4X65 - chains A and D of the 23 polymer chains in the assembly; structure by X-ray diffraction, 3.35 A resolution.

Chain A:
Molecule: 16S rRNA
From: Thermus thermophilus HB8
Sequence (1522 nucleotides; numbered 0 to 1544 plus 19 insertion-coded residues; 42 numbers in that range are skipped by the numbering (no residue carries them; nothing is unmodelled there); the number before each row is that of its first residue; a row labelled like 190A-190L holds insertion residues (190A, then the next letters in order); numbering starts at 0):
     0 UUUGUUGGAG AGUUUGAUCC UGGCUCAGGG UGAACGCUGG CGGCGUGCCU AAGACAUGCA
    60 AGUCGUGCGG G
    73 CCGCGGGGUU UU
    88 ACUCCG
    95 UGGUC
   101 AGCGGCGGAC GGGUGAGUAA CGCGUGGGU
  129A G
   130 ACCUACCCGG AAGAGGGGGA CAACCCGGGG AAACUCGGGC UAAUCCCCCA UGUGGACCCG
   190 C
190A-190L CCCUUGGGGUGU
   191 GUCCAAAGGG CUUU
   216 GCCCGCUUCC GGAUGGGCCC GCGUCCCAUC AGCUAGUUGG UGGGGUAAUG GCCCACCAAG
   276 GCGACGACGG GUAGCCGGUC UGAGAGGAUG GCCGGCCACA GGGGCACUGA GACACGGGCC
   336 CCACUCCUAC GGGAGGCAGC AGUUAGGAAU CUUCCGCAAU GGGCGCAAGC CUGACGGAGC
   396 GACGCCGCUU GGAGGAAGAA GCCCUUCGGG GUGUAAACUC CUGAA
   442 CCCGGGACGA AACCCCCGAC GA
   474 GGGGACUGAC GGUACCGGG
   494 GUAAUAGCGC CGGCCAACUC CGUGCCAGCA GCCGCGGUAA UACGGAGGGC GCGAGCGUUA
   554 CCCGGAUUCA CUGGGCGUAA AGGGCGUGUA GGCGGCCUGG GGCGUCCCAU GUGAAAGACC
   614 ACGGCUCAAC CGUGGGGGAG CGUGGGAUAC GCUCAGGCUA GACGGUGGGA GAGGGUGGUG
   674 GAAUUCCCGG AGUAGCGGUG AAAUGCGCAG AUACCGGGAG GAACGCCGAU GGCGAAGGCA
   734 GCCACCUGGU CCACCCGUGA CGCUGAGGCG CGAAAGCGUG GGGAGCAAAC CGGAUUAGAU
   794 ACCCGGGUAG UCCACGCCCU AAACGAUGCG CGCUAGGUCU CUGGGUCU
   848 CCUGGGGGCC GAAGCUAACG CGUUAAGCGC GCCGCCUGGG GAGUACGGCC GCAAGGCUGA
   908 AACUCAAAGG AAUUGACGGG GGCCCGCACA AGCGGUGGAG CAUGUGGUUU AAUUCGAAGX
   968 AACGCGAAGA ACCUUACCAG GCCUUGACAU GCUAGG
 1003A G
  1004 AACCCGGGUG AAAGCCUGGG GUGCCCC
1030A-1030D GCGA
  1031 GGGGAGCCCU AGCACAGGUG CUGCAUGGCC GUCGUCAGCU CGUGCCGUGA GGUGUUGGGU
  1091 UAAGUCCCGC AACGAGCGCA ACCCCCGCCG UUAGUUGCCA GCGGUUCGGC CGGGCACUCU
  1151 AACGGGACUG CCCGCGAAA
  1171 GCGGGAGGAA GGAGGGGACG ACGUCUGGUC AGCAUGGCCC UUACGGCCUG GGCGACACAC
  1231 GUGCUACAAU GCCCACUACA AAGCGAUGCC ACCCGGCAAC GGGGAGCUAA UCGCAAAAAG
  1291 GUGGGCCCAG UUCGGAUUGG GGUCUGCAAC CCGACCCCAU GAAGCCGGAA UCGCUAGUAA
  1351 UCGCGGAUCA G
 1361A C
  1362 CAUGCCGCGG UGAAUACGUU CCCGGGCCUU GUACACACXG CCXGUXACGC CAUGGGAGCG
  1422 GGCUCUACCC GAAGUCGCCG GG
  1446 AGCCUACGGG
  1459 CAGGCGCCGA GGGUAGGGCC CGUGACUGGG GCGAAGUCGU AACAAGGUAG CUGUACCGGA
  1519 AGGUGCGGCU GGAUCCACUC CUUUCU
Unresolved in the structure: 0-4, 1534-1538
Modified residues: PSU (pseudouridine-5'-monophosphate) at position 516, 7MG (7N-methyl-8-hydroguanosine-5'-monophosphate) at position 527, M2G (N2-dimethylguanosine-5'-monophosphate) at position 966, 5MC (5-methylcytidine-5'-monophosphate) at position 967, 2MG (2N-methylguanosine-5'-monophosphate) at position 1207, 5MC (5-methylcytidine-5'-monophosphate) at position 1400, 4OC (4n,o2'-methylcytidine-5'-monophosphate) at position 1402, 5MC (5-methylcytidine-5'-monophosphate) at position 1404, 5MC (5-methylcytidine-5'-monophosphate) at position 1407, UR3 (3-methyluridine-5'-monophoshate) at position 1498, MA6 (6N-dimethyladenosine-5'-monophoshate) at position 1518, MA6 (6N-dimethyladenosine-5'-monophoshate) at position 1519, PSU (pseudouridine-5'-monophosphate) at position 1540, PSU (pseudouridine-5'-monophosphate) at position 1541
Construct notes: conflict C1534 (A132811 in 55771382), A1535 (C132812 in 55771382)
Bound ions: Mg2+ site 1: G6 (shared with Ser83(D) of chain D); Mg2+ site 2 near U12 (its only coordinating residue here); K+ site 1 near U14 (its only coordinating residue here); Mg2+ site 3 near G21 (its only coordinating residue here); Mg2+ site 4: G46, G394; Mg2+ site 5 near C48 (its only coordinating residue here); Mg2+ site 6 near A53 (its only coordinating residue here); Mg2+ site 7: G61, U62; Mg2+ site 8: G70, U98; Mg2+ site 9: U83, C1543; Mg2+ site 10 near G107 (its only coordinating residue here); Mg2+ site 11 near A109 (its only coordinating residue here); 101 more Mg2+ sites not listed; 20 more K+ sites not listed
Ligand contacts:
  - paromomycin (PAR), molecule 1: G31, C47, C48, A50, A51, G52, A53, G113, U114, G115, A353, C355, A356, U358, U359, A360, G361, U365, C366
  - paromomycin (PAR), molecule 2: G567, G568, C569, G570, G575, G821, C822, C862, U863, G874, C875, C879
  - paromomycin (PAR), molecule 3: G610, A611, C613, A614, A622, C623, C624, G625, U626
  - paromomycin (PAR), molecule 4: G661, G662, A663, G664, A665, G666, G667, U740, G741, G742, U743
  - paromomycin (PAR), molecule 5: U669, G670, G671, U672, G673, G714, A715, A716, C717, C805, C806
  - paromomycin (PAR), molecule 6: 5MC_1404, G1405, U1406, 5MC_1407, A1408, C1409, G1489, C1490, G1491, A1492, A1493, G1494, U1495, C1496

Chain D:
Name: 30S ribosomal protein S4
From: Thermus thermophilus (strain HB8 / ATCC 27634 / DSM 579)
UniProtKB: P80373 (RS4_THET8); numbering as in UniProt (aligned over 2-209)
Amino-acid sequence (208 residues; each row starts with the number of its first residue):
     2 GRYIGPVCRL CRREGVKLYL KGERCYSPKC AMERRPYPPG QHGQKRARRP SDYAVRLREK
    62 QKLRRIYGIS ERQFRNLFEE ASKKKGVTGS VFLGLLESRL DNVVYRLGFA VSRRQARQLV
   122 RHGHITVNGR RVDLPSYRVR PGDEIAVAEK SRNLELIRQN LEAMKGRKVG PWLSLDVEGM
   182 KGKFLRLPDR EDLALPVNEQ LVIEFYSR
Bound ions: Zn2+: Cys9, Cys12, Cys26, Cys31; Mg2+ site 1: Ser83 (shared with G6(A) of chain A); Mg2+ site 2: Lys85, Thr89
Swiss-Prot annotation at these positions:
  - binding site (Zn(2+)): Cys9, Cys12, Cys26, Cys31

Chain A / chain D interface:
Residue-residue contacts (115):
  A8(A) - Arg57(D)  base contact
  A8(A) - Glu205(D)  hydrogen bond to the base
  A8(A) - Ser208(D)  hydrogen bond to the base
  A8(A) - Arg209(D)  base contact
  A26(A) - Arg209(D)  sugar contact
  G28(A) - Arg76(D)  salt bridge to the phosphate
  C400(A) - Arg73(D)  salt bridge to the phosphate
  C401(A) - Arg73(D)  salt bridge to the phosphate
  C401(A) - Asn77(D)  hydrogen bond to the phosphate
  G402(A) - Gln74(D)  hydrogen bond to the phosphate
  G402(A) - Leu135(D)  sugar contact
  G402(A) - Ser137(D)  hydrogen bond to the phosphate
  C403(A) - Gln74(D)  hydrogen bond to the phosphate
  C403(A) - Arg122(D)  hydrogen bond to the sugar
  C403(A) - Pro136(D)  phosphate contact
  C403(A) - Ser137(D)  hydrogen bond to the phosphate
  U404(A) - Gly2(D)  base contact
  U404(A) - Arg118(D)  salt bridge to the phosphate
  U404(A) - Arg122(D)  phosphate contact
  U405(A) - Gly2(D)  base contact
  U405(A) - Arg3(D)  salt bridge to the phosphate
  G406(A) - Ile5(D)  phosphate contact
  G406(A) - Gln119(D)  hydrogen bond to the base
  G407(A) - Ile5(D)  phosphate contact
  G407(A) - Ser113(D)  phosphate contact
  G407(A) - Arg115(D)  salt bridge to the phosphate
  G407(A) - Gln116(D)  hydrogen bond to the sugar
  G407(A) - Gln119(D)  sugar contact
  A408(A) - Leu21(D)  phosphate contact
  A408(A) - Lys22(D)  phosphate contact
  A408(A) - Val112(D)  sugar contact
  A408(A) - Ser113(D)  hydrogen bond to the phosphate
  A408(A) - Gln116(D)  hydrogen bond to the sugar
  G409(A) - Lys22(D)  phosphate contact
  G409(A) - Glu24(D)  phosphate contact
  G409(A) - Arg25(D)  phosphate contact
  G410(A) - Lys22(D)  base contact
  G410(A) - Arg25(D)  salt bridge to the phosphate
  G410(A) - Lys30(D)  salt bridge to the phosphate
  A411(A) - Arg25(D)  salt bridge to the phosphate
  A411(A) - Lys30(D)  salt bridge to the phosphate
  A412(A) - Arg35(D)  salt bridge to the phosphate
  G413(A) - Arg35(D)  hydrogen bond to the base
  G413(A) - Arg36(D)  base contact
  C419(A) - Gln42(D)  sugar contact
  G425(A) - Gln45(D)  hydrogen bond to the phosphate
  G426(A) - Arg36(D)  salt bridge to the phosphate
  G426(A) - Tyr38(D)  hydrogen bond to the phosphate
  G426(A) - Gly41(D)  sugar contact
  G426(A) - Gln42(D)  hydrogen bond to the sugar
  G426(A) - Gln45(D)  hydrogen bond to the phosphate
  U427(A) - Arg13(D)  salt bridge to the phosphate
  U427(A) - Arg36(D)  salt bridge to the phosphate
  U427(A) - Pro40(D)  phosphate contact
  U427(A) - Gly41(D)  hydrogen bond to the phosphate
  G428(A) - Pro7(D)  phosphate contact
  G428(A) - Arg10(D)  salt bridge to the phosphate
  G428(A) - Arg13(D)  phosphate contact
  G428(A) - Arg36(D)  hydrogen bond to the sugar
  U429(A) - Lys22(D)  hydrogen bond to the phosphate
  U429(A) - Arg25(D)  hydrogen bond to the sugar
  U429(A) - Ala32(D)  phosphate contact
  U429(A) - Arg36(D)  salt bridge to the phosphate
  A430(A) - Pro7(D)  phosphate contact
  A430(A) - Val8(D)  hydrogen bond to the phosphate
  A430(A) - Cys9(D)  hydrogen bond to the phosphate
  A430(A) - Lys22(D)  salt bridge to the phosphate
  C436(A) - Glu156(D)  sugar contact
  U437(A) - His123(D)  hydrogen bond to the sugar
  U437(A) - His125(D)  hydrogen bond to the phosphate
  U437(A) - Leu155(D)  phosphate contact
  G438(A) - His123(D)  sugar contact
  G438(A) - His125(D)  salt bridge to the phosphate
  A439(A) - His123(D)  phosphate contact
  C489(A) - Arg132(D)  salt bridge to the phosphate
  G490(A) - Arg132(D)  salt bridge to the phosphate
  A496(A) - His123(D)  base contact
  C508(A) - Tyr54(D)  sugar contact
  C508(A) - Arg209(D)  salt bridge to the phosphate
  A509(A) - Ser52(D)  hydrogen bond to the phosphate
  A509(A) - Tyr54(D)  phosphate contact
  A509(A) - Ala55(D)  sugar contact
  A509(A) - Leu58(D)  sugar contact
  C511(A) - His43(D)  hydrogen bond to the base
  C511(A) - Arg49(D)  salt bridge to the phosphate
  U512(A) - Gln42(D)  sugar contact
  U512(A) - His43(D)  salt bridge to the phosphate
  U512(A) - Lys46(D)  salt bridge to the phosphate
  G540(A) - Gln42(D)  hydrogen bond to the base
  G541(A) - Gly41(D)  phosphate contact
  G541(A) - Gln42(D)  hydrogen bond to the sugar
  G542(A) - Arg10(D)  salt bridge to the phosphate
  G542(A) - Arg14(D)  hydrogen bond to the phosphate
  G542(A) - Gly41(D)  sugar contact
  C543(A) - Arg10(D)  salt bridge to the phosphate
  C543(A) - Arg14(D)  salt bridge to the phosphate
  C543(A) - Arg59(D)  phosphate contact
  G544(A) - Arg59(D)  salt bridge to the phosphate
  G544(A) - Gln62(D)  hydrogen bond to the phosphate
  G544(A) - Arg66(D)  salt bridge to the phosphate
  C545(A) - Lys61(D)  salt bridge to the phosphate
  C545(A) - Gln62(D)  hydrogen bond to the phosphate
  C545(A) - Arg65(D)  salt bridge to the phosphate
  C545(A) - Glu72(D)  sugar contact
  G546(A) - Glu72(D)  hydrogen bond to the phosphate
  G546(A) - Arg73(D)  hydrogen bond to the phosphate
  A547(A) - Gly2(D)  hydrogen bond to the phosphate
  G616(A) - Arg141(D)  salt bridge to the phosphate
  U619(A) - Arg132(D)  base contact
  U619(A) - Val133(D)  base contact
  U619(A) - Asp134(D)  hydrogen bond to the base
  U619(A) - Leu135(D)  base contact
  C620(A) - Leu135(D)  base contact
  C620(A) - Ser137(D)  base contact
  C620(A) - Tyr138(D)  sugar contact
Other interface residues (no listed pair), chain A (48 interface residues in all): C435, A614
Other interface residues (no listed pair), chain D (67 interface residues in all): Tyr4, Gly23, Ser71, Lys85, Leu157

In short:
The interface between chain A and chain D involves 48 residues on one side and 67 on the other; the contacts
include 36 hydrogen bonds and 32 salt bridges. Polar contacts include A8(A)-Glu205(D), A8(A)-Ser208(D) and
G406(A)-Gln119(D). Bound to chain A: 6 copies of paromomycin.
Chain A is 16S rRNA (Thermus thermophilus HB8) and chain D is 30S ribosomal protein S4 (Thermus thermophilus
(strain HB8 / ATCC 27634 / DSM 579)); the structure, Crystal Structure of 30S ribosomal subunit from Thermus
thermophilus, was determined by X-ray diffraction together with 4X62, 4X64 and 4X66 from the same study.
